PDB entry 4G6I | X-ray diffraction, 1.78 A resolution | chains B and C of the 3 polymer chains in the assembly

Chain B (and C):
Molecule: Riboflavin synthase subunit alpha
From: Brucella abortus
Notes: EC 2.5.1.9; chain C of this document is another copy of the same molecule, construct and numbering; everything in this record applies to it too
UniProt: G8SX20 (G8SX20_BRUAO); numbering as in UniProt (aligned over 1-202)
Sequence (210 residues; numbered 1 to 210; the number before each row is that of its first residue):
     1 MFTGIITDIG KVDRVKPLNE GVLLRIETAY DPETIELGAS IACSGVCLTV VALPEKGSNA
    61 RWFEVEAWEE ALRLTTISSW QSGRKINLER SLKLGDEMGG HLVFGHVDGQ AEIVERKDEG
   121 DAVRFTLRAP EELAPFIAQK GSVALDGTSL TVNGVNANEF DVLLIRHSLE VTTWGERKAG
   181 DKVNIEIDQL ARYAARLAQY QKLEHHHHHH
Unresolved in the structure: 55-58, 202-210 (chain C: 200-210)
Construct notes: expression tag (203-210)
Ligand contacts:
  - Roseoflavin (RS3; 1-deoxy-1-[8-(dimethylamino)-7-methyl-2,4-dioxo-3,4-dihydrobenzo[g]pteridin-10(2H)-yl]-D-ribitol), molecule 1: Ile5, Gly99, Gly100, Lys140, Thr151, Ile165
  - Roseoflavin (RS3), molecule 2: Ser40, Val46, Cys47, Leu48, Thr49, Glu66, Ala67, Trp68, Glu70, Ala71, Leu74, Thr75, Phe104, Gly105, His106, Val107
Reported in the primary citation:
  - binding site for Roseoflavin: Gly4, Ile6, Ser149, Leu150, Thr151, Leu163, Ile165, Ser168

Interface between chain B and chain C:
Contacting residue pairs (39):
  Leu92(B) - Met98(C)
  Lys93(B) - Gly95(C)
  Lys93(B) - Asp96(C)
  Lys93(B) - Glu97(C)
  Leu94(B) - Met1(C)  hydrophobic
  Leu94(B) - Leu92(C)
  Leu94(B) - Lys93(C)
  Leu94(B) - Leu94(C)
  Leu94(B) - Gly95(C)  hydrogen bond (backbone-backbone)
  Leu94(B) - Asp96(C)  hydrogen bond (backbone-backbone)
  Leu94(B) - Met98(C)
  Gly95(B) - Leu94(C)
  Leu102(B) - Leu190(C)  hydrophobic
  Phe104(B) - Leu190(C)  hydrophobic
  His106(B) - Lys140(C)
  Asp108(B) - Lys140(C)
  Gln189(B) - Gln139(C)  hydrogen bond (side chain-backbone)
  Gln189(B) - Lys140(C)
  Gln189(B) - Gly141(C)
  Gln189(B) - Leu190(C)
  Leu190(B) - Leu190(C)  hydrophobic
  Arg192(B) - Gln139(C)
  Arg192(B) - Lys140(C)
  Tyr193(B) - Phe136(C)
  Tyr193(B) - Ala138(C)  hydrophobic
  Tyr193(B) - Gly141(C)
  Tyr193(B) - Asp188(C)  hydrogen bond
  Tyr193(B) - Leu190(C)  hydrophobic
  Tyr193(B) - Ala191(C)  hydrophobic
  Arg196(B) - Ala134(C)  hydrogen bond (side chain-backbone)
  Arg196(B) - Pro135(C)
  Arg196(B) - Ile137(C)  hydrogen bond (side chain-backbone)
  Arg196(B) - Ala138(C)
  Arg196(B) - Val155(C)
  Arg196(B) - Ala157(C)  hydrogen bond (side chain-backbone)
  Leu197(B) - Phe136(C)  hydrophobic
  Tyr200(B) - Ala134(C)  hydrophobic
  Tyr200(B) - Pro135(C)  hydrophobic
  Tyr200(B) - Asn158(C)  hydrogen bond
Also at the interface, not in a pair above, chain B (19 interface residues in all): Met1, Arg90, Ser91, Gln199
Also at the interface, not in a pair above, chain C (24 interface residues in all): Glu131, Ser142

Summary:
19 residues of chain B and 24 residues of chain C are in contact, with 8 hydrogen bonds. Polar pairs include
Gln189(B)-Gln139(C), Tyr193(B)-Asp188(C) and Arg196(B)-Ala134(C). Bound to chain B: Roseoflavin. From the
paper: a binding site for Roseoflavin at Gly4(B), Ile6(B) and Ser149(B) among others.
Chain B and chain C are both Riboflavin synthase subunit alpha (Brucella abortus); the structure,
Crystallographic structure of trimeric riboflavin synthase from Brucella abortus in complex with roseoflavin,
was determined by X-ray diffraction, deposited together with 4FXU, 4GQN and 4E0F.
